6PE0 - chains B and C of the 7 polymer chains in the assembly; structure by electron microscopy, 3.50 A resolution.

== Chain B (and C) ==
Molecule: Membrane-spanning ATPase-like protein
Source organism: Chaetomium thermophilum
Notes: chain C of this document is another copy of the same molecule, construct and numbering; everything in this record applies to it too
Reference sequence: G0S654 (G0S654_CHATD); residues 31-411 here = UniProt positions 31-411
Amino-acid sequence (383 residues; each row starts with the number of its first residue):
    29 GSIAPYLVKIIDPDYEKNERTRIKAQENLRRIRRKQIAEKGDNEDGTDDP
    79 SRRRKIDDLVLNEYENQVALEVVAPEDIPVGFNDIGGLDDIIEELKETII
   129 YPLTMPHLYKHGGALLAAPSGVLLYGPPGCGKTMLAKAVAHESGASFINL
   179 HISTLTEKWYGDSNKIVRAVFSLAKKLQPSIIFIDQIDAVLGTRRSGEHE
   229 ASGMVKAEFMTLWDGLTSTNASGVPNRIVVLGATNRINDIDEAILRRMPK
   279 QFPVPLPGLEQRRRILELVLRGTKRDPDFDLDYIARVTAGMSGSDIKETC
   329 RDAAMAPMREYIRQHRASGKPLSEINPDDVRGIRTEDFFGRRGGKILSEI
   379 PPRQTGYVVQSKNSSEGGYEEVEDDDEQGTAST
Disordered / not traced: 29-43, 66-85, 346-411 (chain C: 29-43, 66-85, 362-411)
Sequence notes: expression tag (29-30); engineered mutation Gln-214 (Glu in G0S654)
Bound ions: Mg2+: Thr-161 (together with ATP)
Small-molecule neighbours:
  - ATP (adenosine-5'-triphosphate), molecule 1: Asp-112, Ile-113, Gly-114, Pro-155, Pro-156, Gly-157, Cys-158, Gly-159, Lys-160, Thr-161, Met-162, Gln-214, Asn-263, Ile-293, Leu-296, Gly-321, Ser-322, Lys-325
  - ATP, molecule 2: Met-238, Ala-271, Arg-274, Arg-275
What the authors report for this chain:
  - binding site for Unknown E. coli peptide: Trp-187, Tyr-188, His-227
  - mutagenesis - W187A, Y188A, L244A, L244E: decreased growth
  - binding site for ATP: Arg-274, Arg-275

== How chain B and chain C interact ==
Residue-residue contacts (76):
  Val-101(B) / Leu-244(C)  hydrophobic
  Val-101(B) / Thr-245(C)
  Asp-105(B) / Asn-248(C)
  Ile-106(B) / Leu-244(C)  hydrophobic
  Pro-107(B) / Thr-247(C)
  Pro-107(B) / Asn-248(C)
  Pro-107(B) / Ala-249(C)
  Pro-156(B) / Ala-271(C)  hydrophobic
  Gly-157(B) / Arg-274(C)
  Thr-161(B) / Gly-243(C)
  Thr-161(B) / Leu-244(C)
  Ala-164(B) / Leu-244(C)
  Lys-165(B) / Gly-243(C)
  Lys-165(B) / Leu-244(C)
  Phe-175(B) / Leu-244(C)  hydrophobic
  Asn-177(B) / Leu-244(C)
  Asn-177(B) / Thr-245(C)
  His-179(B) / Leu-240(C)
  Ile-180(B) / Met-232(C)  hydrophobic
  Ile-180(B) / Glu-236(C)  hydrogen bond (backbone-side chain)
  Ile-180(B) / Thr-239(C)
  Ser-181(B) / Asn-192(C)  hydrogen bond (side chain-backbone)
  Ser-181(B) / Lys-193(C)
  Ser-181(B) / Arg-196(C)
  Ser-181(B) / Glu-236(C)
  Thr-184(B) / Tyr-188(C)
  Thr-184(B) / Gly-189(C)
  Thr-184(B) / Asn-192(C)
  Thr-184(B) / Lys-193(C)
  Thr-184(B) / Met-232(C)
  Glu-185(B) / Tyr-188(C)
  Glu-185(B) / Lys-193(C)  salt bridge
  Lys-186(B) / Trp-187(C)
  Lys-186(B) / Tyr-188(C)
  Asp-213(B) / Thr-239(C)
  Gln-214(B) / Met-238(C)
  Gln-214(B) / Thr-239(C)
  Asp-216(B) / Arg-222(C)  salt bridge
  Ala-217(B) / Glu-228(C)
  Ala-217(B) / Gly-231(C)
  Ala-217(B) / Met-232(C)  hydrophobic
  Arg-223(B) / Ser-224(C)  hydrogen bond (side chain-backbone)
  Arg-223(B) / Gly-225(C)
  Arg-223(B) / Glu-226(C)
  Glu-226(B) / His-227(C)
  Glu-226(B) / Glu-228(C)
  His-227(B) / Tyr-188(C)
  Ser-230(B) / Tyr-188(C)  hydrogen bond
  Asn-263(B) / Arg-222(C)  hydrogen bond
  Asn-263(B) / Met-238(C)
  Asn-263(B) / Ala-271(C)
  Arg-264(B) / Arg-222(C)  hydrogen bond (side chain-backbone)
  Arg-264(B) / Arg-223(C)
  Val-297(B) / Leu-143(C)  hydrophobic
  Leu-298(B) / Leu-143(C)  hydrophobic
  Arg-299(B) / Ala-142(C)
  Thr-301(B) / Leu-143(C)
  Ser-322(B) / Arg-274(C)
  Lys-325(B) / Leu-143(C)
  Glu-326(B) / Pro-277(C)
  Arg-329(B) / Leu-143(C)  hydrogen bond (side chain-backbone)
  Ala-332(B) / Leu-143(C)  hydrophobic
  Ala-332(B) / Leu-144(C)
  Met-333(B) / Glu-125(C)
  Met-333(B) / Thr-126(C)
  Met-333(B) / Pro-130(C)  hydrophobic
  Met-333(B) / Tyr-137(C)
  Met-333(B) / Leu-144(C)  hydrophobic
  Met-336(B) / Tyr-137(C)  hydrophobic
  Met-336(B) / His-139(C)
  Met-336(B) / Leu-144(C)  hydrophobic
  Arg-337(B) / Glu-122(C)  salt bridge
  Arg-337(B) / Glu-125(C)  salt bridge
  Arg-337(B) / Thr-126(C)
  Ile-340(B) / Glu-125(C)
  His-343(B) / Tyr-129(C)
Interface residues without a listed pair, chain B (47 interface residues in all): Glu-104, Thr-182, Val-218, Leu-219, Asp-267, Gly-300
Interface residues without a listed pair, chain C (46 interface residues in all): Leu-136, Gly-140, Ala-145, Ala-235, Asp-242, Ser-246, Ser-250, Gly-251
From the paper, about this interface:
  - interface residues, chain C: Arg-222(C)

== Summary ==
The interface between chain B and chain C involves 47 residues on one side and 46 on the other, with 7
hydrogen bonds and 4 salt bridges. Polar pairs include Glu-185(B)/Lys-193(C), Asp-216(B)/Arg-222(C) and
Arg-337(B)/Glu-122(C). From the paper: a binding site for Unknown E. coli peptide at Trp-187(B), Tyr-188(B)
and His-227(B); W187A, Y188A and L244A of chain B, among others, reduce growth.
Both chains are Membrane-spanning ATPase-like protein (Chaetomium thermophilum). Entry 6PE0 (Msp1
(E214Q)-substrate complex) was determined by electron microscopy, deposited together with 6PDW and 6PDY.
